8QOZ - chains A and 5 of the 17 polymer chains in the assembly; structure by electron microscopy, 3.10 A resolution.

== Chain A ==
Protein: Pre-mRNA-processing-splicing factor 8
From: Homo sapiens
Reference sequence: Q6P2Q9 (PRP8_HUMAN); residue numbers follow UniProt; this construct covers 1-2335
Chain sequence (2335 residues; numbered 1 to 2335; the number before each row is that of its first residue):
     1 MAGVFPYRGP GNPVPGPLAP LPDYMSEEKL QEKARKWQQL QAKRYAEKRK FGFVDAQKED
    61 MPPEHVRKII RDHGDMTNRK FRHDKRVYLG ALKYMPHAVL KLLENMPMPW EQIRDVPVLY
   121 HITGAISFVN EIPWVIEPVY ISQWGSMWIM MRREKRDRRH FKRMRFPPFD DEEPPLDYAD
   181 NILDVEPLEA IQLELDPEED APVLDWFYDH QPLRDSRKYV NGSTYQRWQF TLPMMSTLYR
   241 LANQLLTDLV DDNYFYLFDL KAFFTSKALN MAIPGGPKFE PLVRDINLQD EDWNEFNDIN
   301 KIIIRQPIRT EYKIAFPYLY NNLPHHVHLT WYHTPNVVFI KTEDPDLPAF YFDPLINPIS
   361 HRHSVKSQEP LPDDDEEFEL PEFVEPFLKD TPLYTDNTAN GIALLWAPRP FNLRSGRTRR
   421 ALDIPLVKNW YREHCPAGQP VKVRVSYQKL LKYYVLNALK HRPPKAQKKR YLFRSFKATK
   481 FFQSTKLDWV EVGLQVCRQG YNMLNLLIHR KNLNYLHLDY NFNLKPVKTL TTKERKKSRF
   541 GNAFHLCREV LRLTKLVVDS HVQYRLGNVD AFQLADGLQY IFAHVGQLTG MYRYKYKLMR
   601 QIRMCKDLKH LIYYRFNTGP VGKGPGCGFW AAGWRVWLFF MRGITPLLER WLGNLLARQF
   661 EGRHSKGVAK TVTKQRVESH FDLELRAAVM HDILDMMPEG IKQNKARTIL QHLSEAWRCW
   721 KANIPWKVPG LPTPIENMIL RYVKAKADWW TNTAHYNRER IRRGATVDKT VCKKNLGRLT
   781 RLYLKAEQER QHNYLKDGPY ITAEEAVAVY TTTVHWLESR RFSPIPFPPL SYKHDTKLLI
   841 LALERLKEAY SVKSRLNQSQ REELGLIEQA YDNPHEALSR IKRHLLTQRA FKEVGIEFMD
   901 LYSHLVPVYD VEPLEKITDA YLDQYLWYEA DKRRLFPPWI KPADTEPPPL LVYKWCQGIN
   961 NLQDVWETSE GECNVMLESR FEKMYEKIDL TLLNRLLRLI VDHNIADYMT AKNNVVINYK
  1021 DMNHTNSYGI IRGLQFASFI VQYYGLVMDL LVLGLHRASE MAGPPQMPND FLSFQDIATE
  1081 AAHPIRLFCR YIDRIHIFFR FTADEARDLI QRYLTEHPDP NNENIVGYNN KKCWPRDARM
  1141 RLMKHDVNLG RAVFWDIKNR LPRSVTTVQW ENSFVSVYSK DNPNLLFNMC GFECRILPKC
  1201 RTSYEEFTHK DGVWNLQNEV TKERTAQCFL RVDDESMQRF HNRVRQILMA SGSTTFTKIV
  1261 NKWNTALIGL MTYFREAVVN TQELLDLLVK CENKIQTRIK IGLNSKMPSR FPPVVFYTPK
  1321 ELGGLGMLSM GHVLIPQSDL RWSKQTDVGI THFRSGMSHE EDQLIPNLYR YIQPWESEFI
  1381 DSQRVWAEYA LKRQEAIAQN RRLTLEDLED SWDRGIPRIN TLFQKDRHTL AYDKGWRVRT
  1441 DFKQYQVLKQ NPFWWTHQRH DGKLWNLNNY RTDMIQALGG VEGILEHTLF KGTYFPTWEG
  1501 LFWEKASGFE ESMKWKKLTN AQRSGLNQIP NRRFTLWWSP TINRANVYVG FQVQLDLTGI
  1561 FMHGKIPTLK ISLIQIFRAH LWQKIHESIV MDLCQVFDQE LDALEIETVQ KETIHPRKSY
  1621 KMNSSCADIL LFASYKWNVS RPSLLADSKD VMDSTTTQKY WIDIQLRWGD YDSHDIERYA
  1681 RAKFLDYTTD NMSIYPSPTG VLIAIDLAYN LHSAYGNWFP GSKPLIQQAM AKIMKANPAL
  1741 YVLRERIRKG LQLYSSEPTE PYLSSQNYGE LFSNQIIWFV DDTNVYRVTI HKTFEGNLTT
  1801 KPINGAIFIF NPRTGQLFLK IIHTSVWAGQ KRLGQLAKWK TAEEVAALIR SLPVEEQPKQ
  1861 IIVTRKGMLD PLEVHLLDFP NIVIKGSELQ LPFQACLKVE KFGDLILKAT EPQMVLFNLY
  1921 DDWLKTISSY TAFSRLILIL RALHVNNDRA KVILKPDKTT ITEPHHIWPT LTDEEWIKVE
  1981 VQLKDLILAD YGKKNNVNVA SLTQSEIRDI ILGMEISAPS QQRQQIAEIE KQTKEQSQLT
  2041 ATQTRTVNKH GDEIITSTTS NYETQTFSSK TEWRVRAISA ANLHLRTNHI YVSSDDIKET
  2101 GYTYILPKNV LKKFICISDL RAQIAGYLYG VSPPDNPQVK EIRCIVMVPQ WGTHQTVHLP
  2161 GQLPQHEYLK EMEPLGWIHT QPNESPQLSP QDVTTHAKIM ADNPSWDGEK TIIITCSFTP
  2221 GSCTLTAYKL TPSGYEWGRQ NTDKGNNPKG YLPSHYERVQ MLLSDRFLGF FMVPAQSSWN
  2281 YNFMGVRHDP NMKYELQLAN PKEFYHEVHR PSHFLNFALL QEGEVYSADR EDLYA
Disordered / not traced: 1-55, 663-674, 2028-2058, 2076-2335
Small-molecule neighbours: inositol hexakisphosphate (IHP): Arg163, Lys442, Tyr580, His584, Lys606, Lys609, His610, Tyr613, Tyr614, Asn617, Lys623, Gly624, Pro625

== Chain 5 ==
Molecule: U5 snRNA
From: Homo sapiens
Sequence (117 nucleotides; row label = number of the first residue in the row):
     1 AUACUCUGGU UUCUCUUCAG AUCGCAUAAA UCUUUCGCCU UUUACUAAAG AUUUCCGUGG
    61 AGAGGAACAA CUCUGAGUCU UAACCCAAUU UUUUGAGGCC UUGCUUUGGC AAGGCUA
Disordered / not traced: 1-2, 82-117

== Interface between chain A and chain 5 ==
Pairs across the interface - 111 pairs, chain A then chain 5:
  Gln57(A) with C13(5), hydrogen bond to the sugar
  His97(A) with C55(5), phosphate contact; C56(5), salt bridge to the phosphate
  Leu100(A) with C56(5), sugar contact
  Lys101(A) with G57(5), salt bridge to the phosphate
  Glu104(A) with G57(5), phosphate contact
  Ile132(A) with G57(5), phosphate contact
  Trp134(A) with G57(5), phosphate contact; U58(5), phosphate contact
  Asn221(A) with U11(5), sugar contact; U12(5), phosphate contact
  Gly222(A) with U11(5), phosphate contact; U12(5), phosphate contact
  Ser223(A) with U12(5), hydrogen bond to the phosphate
  Thr224(A) with U12(5), hydrogen bond to the phosphate; C13(5), phosphate contact
  Gln226(A) with G59(5), phosphate contact
  Lys267(A) with A48(5), hydrogen bond to the phosphate; A49(5), salt bridge to the phosphate
  Phe279(A) with A48(5), phosphate contact
  Glu280(A) with C36(5), sugar contact; A47(5), base contact; A48(5), hydrogen bond to the phosphate
  Pro281(A) with A48(5), sugar contact
  Leu282(A) with A49(5), sugar contact
  Arg284(A) with U35(5), hydrogen bond to the sugar
  Arg409(A) with C25(5), hydrogen bond to the base
  Arg417(A) with G24(5), salt bridge to the phosphate; U58(5), hydrogen bond to the phosphate; G59(5), sugar contact
  Arg419(A) with C25(5), salt bridge to the phosphate; A26(5), salt bridge to the phosphate
  Arg420(A) with G24(5), base contact; C56(5), hydrogen bond to the sugar; G57(5), sugar contact
  Leu422(A) with A26(5), sugar contact
  Asp423(A) with A26(5), sugar contact
  Pro425(A) with A26(5), phosphate contact
  Lys428(A) with A26(5), salt bridge to the phosphate; U27(5), salt bridge to the phosphate
  Lys452(A) with A48(5), salt bridge to the phosphate
  Leu456(A) with A48(5), phosphate contact
  Asn457(A) with U27(5), base contact; A28(5), hydrogen bond to the phosphate
  Leu459(A) with A49(5), phosphate contact
  Lys460(A) with A49(5), salt bridge to the phosphate; G50(5), phosphate contact
  His461(A) with C23(5), phosphate contact; A26(5), base contact; U27(5), base contact
  Pro463(A) with C23(5), phosphate contact
  Pro464(A) with G20(5), phosphate contact; C23(5), base contact; G24(5), base contact
  Lys465(A) with C23(5), hydrogen bond to the base
  Ala466(A) with A19(5), base contact; C23(5), base contact
  Gln467(A) with C18(5), hydrogen bond to the base; A19(5), hydrogen bond to the base; G57(5), base contact; U58(5), hydrogen bond to the base
  Lys468(A) with U17(5), base contact; C18(5), phosphate contact
  Lys469(A) with U17(5), base contact; C18(5), base contact; U58(5), base contact; G59(5), base contact; G60(5), hydrogen bond to the base
  Arg470(A) with U16(5), salt bridge to the phosphate; U17(5), salt bridge to the phosphate
  Tyr471(A) with U58(5), phosphate contact
  Arg474(A) with U14(5), salt bridge to the phosphate; C15(5), salt bridge to the phosphate
  Asn542(A) with U43(5), hydrogen bond to the sugar
  Tyr594(A) with A44(5), sugar contact
  Lys595(A) with A29(5), phosphate contact; A30(5), salt bridge to the phosphate; A44(5), sugar contact; C45(5), salt bridge to the phosphate
  Tyr596(A) with A44(5), base contact; C45(5), hydrogen bond to the phosphate
  Lys597(A) with A29(5), salt bridge to the phosphate; A30(5), salt bridge to the phosphate; C45(5), hydrogen bond to the phosphate
  Arg600(A) with A28(5), salt bridge to the phosphate
  Gln601(A) with A28(5), hydrogen bond to the phosphate; A29(5), hydrogen bond to the phosphate
  Met604(A) with A28(5), phosphate contact
  Arg635(A) with A26(5), hydrogen bond to the sugar; U27(5), salt bridge to the phosphate
  Phe639(A) with A26(5), sugar contact; U27(5), sugar contact; A28(5), hydrogen bond to the sugar
  Phe640(A) with A28(5), hydrogen bond to the sugar
  Arg642(A) with U27(5), sugar contact; A28(5), hydrogen bond to the base; C55(5), hydrogen bond to the sugar; C56(5), hydrogen bond to the base
  Gly643(A) with A28(5), hydrogen bond to the sugar; A29(5), hydrogen bond to the sugar
  Pro646(A) with U54(5), sugar contact; C55(5), sugar contact
  Leu647(A) with A29(5), sugar contact; A30(5), sugar contact
  Arg650(A) with A30(5), sugar contact; U54(5), sugar contact
  Thr766(A) with C39(5), hydrogen bond to the base
  Lys1294(A) with U40(5), phosphate contact
  Thr1297(A) with U40(5), phosphate contact
  Ile1301(A) with U40(5), base contact
  Met1307(A) with U40(5), base contact
Other interface residues (no listed pair), chain A (75 interface residues in all): Arg217, Tyr225, Arg227, Lys278, Tyr431, Ala458, Leu472, Lys477, Leu598, Ile644, Thr645, Arg763
Other interface residues (no listed pair), chain 5 (38 interface residues in all): U46, A61

== In short ==
75 residues of chain A and 38 residues of chain 5 are in contact, with 29 hydrogen bonds and 20 salt bridges.
Polar contacts include Arg409(A)-C25(5), Lys465(A)-C23(5) and Gln467(A)-C18(5). Ligands of chain A: inositol
hexakisphosphate.
Here chain A is Pre-mRNA-processing-splicing factor 8 and chain 5 is U5 snRNA, both from Homo sapiens. Entry
8QOZ (Cryo-EM Structure of Pre-B+5'ss+ATPgammaS Complex (core part)) was determined by electron microscopy,
deposited together with 8QP8, 8QP9, 8QPA, 8QPB, 8QPE and 8QPK.
